PDB entry 9ITY | electron microscopy, 4.95 A resolution (low resolution: residue-level contacts below are approximate; hydrogen-bond / salt-bridge calls are withheld) | chains Y and Z of the 16 polymer chains in the assembly

[Chain Y]
Name: ATP synthase subunit b
From: Chloroflexus aurantiacus J-10-fl
UniProt: A9WGS8 (ATPF_CHLAA); numbering as in UniProt (aligned over 1-164)
Sequence (164 residues; each row starts with the number of its first residue):
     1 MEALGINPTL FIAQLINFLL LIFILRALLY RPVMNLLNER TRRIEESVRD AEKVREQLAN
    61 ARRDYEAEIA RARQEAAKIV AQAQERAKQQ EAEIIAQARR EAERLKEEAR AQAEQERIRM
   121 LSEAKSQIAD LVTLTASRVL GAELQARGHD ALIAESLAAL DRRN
Disordered / not traced: 1-7, 161-164

[Chain Z]
Name: ATP synthase subunit a
From: Chloroflexus aurantiacus J-10-fl
UniProt: A9WGT0 (A9WGT0_CHLAA); numbering as in UniProt (aligned over 1-312)
Sequence (312 residues; each row starts with the number of its first residue):
     1 MSTRTRNILI IVGALIISIA SRFFLYTGPP HVEVAAEVIF DGIPGFPITN SFVVAIIIDI
    61 FVIALAVAAT RNLQMVPRGL QNVMEFILES LYNLFRNINA KYVATAFPLV ATIFLFVLFG
   121 NWFGLLPGVG SIGVCHEKKE EHAVVDERLA LAAPAAPLSS VAAAEGEEIH DTCAAQGKKL
   181 VPLFRAPAAD LNFTFAIAVI SFVFIEYWGF RALGPGYLKK FFNTNGIMSF VGIIEFISEL
   241 VKPFALAFRL FGNIFAGEVL LVVMAFLVPL LLPLPFYGFE VFVGFIQALI FALLTYAFLN
   301 IAVTGHDEEH AH
Disordered / not traced: 1-11, 136-168, 305-312

[How chain Y and chain Z interact]
Contacting residue pairs (9):
  P8(Y) with S131(Z); D171(Z)
  L10(Y) with S131(Z)
  F11(Y) with G128(Z); S131(Z)
  A13(Y) with P269(Z)
  Q14(Y) with P127(Z); G128(Z)
  F18(Y) with P127(Z)
Also at the interface, not in a pair above, chain Y (9 interface residues in all): L15, N17, T41
Also at the interface, not in a pair above, chain Z (7 interface residues in all): P77, L270

[In short]
9 residues of chain Y face 7 of chain Z across their interface.
Here chain Y is ATP synthase subunit b and chain Z is ATP synthase subunit a, both from Chloroflexus
aurantiacus J-10-fl. Entry 9ITY (Chloroflexus aurantiacus ADP-bound ATP synthase, state 2, focused refinement
of FO and peripheral stalk) was determined by electron microscopy together with 9ITJ, 9ITK, 9ITL, 9ITM, 9ITN,
9ITO and 11 further entries from the same study.
